PDB entry 6WF7 | X-ray diffraction, 1.55 A resolution | chain A

== Chain A ==
Molecule: Methylmalonyl-CoA epimerase
Organism: Streptomyces coelicolor
UniProtKB: Q9L2C2 (Q9L2C2_STRCO); residue numbers follow UniProt; this construct covers 1-146
Amino-acid sequence (146 residues; row label = number of the first residue in the row):
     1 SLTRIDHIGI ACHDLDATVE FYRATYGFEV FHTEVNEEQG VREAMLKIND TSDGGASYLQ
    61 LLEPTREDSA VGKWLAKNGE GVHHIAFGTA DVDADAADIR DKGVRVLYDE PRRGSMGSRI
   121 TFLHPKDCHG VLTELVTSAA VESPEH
Unresolved in the structure: 145-146
Construct notes: engineered mutation Ser1 (Met in Q9L2C2)
Ligand contacts:
  - (S)-Methylmalonyl-Coenzyme A (MC0): His7, Asn36, Gln39, Val41, Glu43, Gln60, Leu62, Ala70, Val71, Lys73, Trp74, Lys77, His83, His84, Leu107, Tyr108, Gly114, Ser115, Ile120, Phe122, His124, Pro125, Lys126, Gly130, Leu132, Glu134
  - (S)-Methylmalonyl-Coenzyme A / methylmalonyl-coenzyme A: His7, Asn36, Gln39, Val41, Glu43, Gln60, Leu62, Ala70, Val71, Lys73, Trp74, Lys77, His83, His84, Leu107, Tyr108, Arg113, Gly114, Ser115, Ile120, Phe122, His124, Pro125, Lys126, Gly130, Leu132, Glu134
  - methylmalonyl-coenzyme A (MCA): His7, Asn36, Gln39, Val41, Glu43, Gln60, Leu62, Ala70, Val71, Lys73, Trp74, Lys77, His83, His84, Leu107, Tyr108, Arg113, Gly114, Ser115, Ile120, Phe122, His124, Pro125, Lys126, Gly130, Leu132, Glu134

== Overview ==
Ligands of chain A: (S)-Methylmalonyl-Coenzyme A, methylmalonyl-coenzyme A and (S)-Methylmalonyl-Coenzyme A /
methylmalonyl-coenzyme A.
Chain A is Methylmalonyl-CoA epimerase (Streptomyces coelicolor); the structure, Methylmalonyl-CoA epimerase
in complex with methylmalonyl-CoA and NH4+, was determined by X-ray diffraction together with 6WF6, 6WFH and
6WFI from the same study.
